PDB entry 9BW1 | electron microscopy, 3.65 A resolution | chains H and N of the 24 polymer chains in the assembly

== Chain H ==
Molecule: Target_val
Sequence (69 nucleotides; each row starts with the number of its first residue; numbers below 1 keep their minus sign (DC-7 is residue -7)):
    -7 CCTTACAAGC AGGATGTCAT CAGTTCGAGT CTGGTACTGC CCAGTAGTGA TCTTATTTCA
    53 TTATGGTGA
Disordered / not traced: -7 to 9

== Chain N ==
Molecule: Integrase
Source organism: Peltigera membranacea
Reference sequence: A0A235IFR8 (A0A235IFR8_9NOSO); numbering as in UniProt (aligned over 1-898)
Amino-acid sequence (898 residues; each row starts with the number of its first residue):
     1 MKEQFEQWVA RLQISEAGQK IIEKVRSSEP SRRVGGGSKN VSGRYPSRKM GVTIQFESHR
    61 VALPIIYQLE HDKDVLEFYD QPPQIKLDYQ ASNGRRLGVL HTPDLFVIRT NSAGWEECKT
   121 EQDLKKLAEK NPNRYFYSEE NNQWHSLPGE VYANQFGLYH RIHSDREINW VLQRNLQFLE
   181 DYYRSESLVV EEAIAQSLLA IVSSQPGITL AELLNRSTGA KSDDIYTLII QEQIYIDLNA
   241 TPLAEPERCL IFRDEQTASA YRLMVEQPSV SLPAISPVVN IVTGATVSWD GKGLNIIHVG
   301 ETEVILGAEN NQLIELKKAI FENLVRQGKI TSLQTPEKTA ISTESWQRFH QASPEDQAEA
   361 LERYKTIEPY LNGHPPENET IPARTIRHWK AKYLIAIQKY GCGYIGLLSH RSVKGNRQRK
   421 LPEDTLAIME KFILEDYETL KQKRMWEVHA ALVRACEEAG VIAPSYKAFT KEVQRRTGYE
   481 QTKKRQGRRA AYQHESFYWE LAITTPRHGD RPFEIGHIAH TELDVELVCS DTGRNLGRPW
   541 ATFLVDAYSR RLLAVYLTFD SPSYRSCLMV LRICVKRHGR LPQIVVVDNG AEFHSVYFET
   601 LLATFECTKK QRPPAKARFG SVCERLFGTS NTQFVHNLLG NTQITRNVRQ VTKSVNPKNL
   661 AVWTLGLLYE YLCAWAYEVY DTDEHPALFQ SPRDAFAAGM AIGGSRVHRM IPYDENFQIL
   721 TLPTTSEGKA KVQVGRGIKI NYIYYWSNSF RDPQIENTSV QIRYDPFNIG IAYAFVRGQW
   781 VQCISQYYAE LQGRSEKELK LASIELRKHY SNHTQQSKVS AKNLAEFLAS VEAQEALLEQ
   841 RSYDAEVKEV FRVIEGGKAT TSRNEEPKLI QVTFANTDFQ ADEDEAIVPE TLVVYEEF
Disordered / not traced: 264-341, 858-898
Differences from the reference sequence: engineered mutation Ala62 (Glu in A0A235IFR8), Ala519 (Asp in A0A235IFR8)

== Interface between chain H and chain N ==
Contacting residue pairs (16; chain H residue first):
  DC51(H) - Lys731(N)  salt bridge to the phosphate
  DA52(H) - Lys731(N)  hydrogen bond to the phosphate
  DA52(H) - Gln733(N)  phosphate contact
  DA52(H) - Lys739(N)  hydrogen bond to the phosphate
  DT53(H) - Lys739(N)  hydrogen bond to the phosphate
  DT53(H) - Tyr742(N)  hydrogen bond to the phosphate
  DT54(H) - Tyr742(N)  hydrogen bond to the phosphate
  DT54(H) - Arg807(N)  salt bridge to the phosphate
  DT54(H) - Val819(N)  phosphate contact
  DA55(H) - Arg807(N)  salt bridge to the phosphate
  DG60(H) - Asn589(N)  phosphate contact
  DG60(H) - Pro614(N)  sugar contact
  DA61(H) - Arg489(N)  salt bridge to the phosphate
  DA61(H) - Asp588(N)  sugar contact
  DA61(H) - Asn589(N)  hydrogen bond to the phosphate
  DA61(H) - Ala615(N)  phosphate contact
Interface residues without a listed pair, chain N (14 interface residues in all): Glu592, Ala730, Asn741

== In short ==
Chain H and chain N form an interface of 7 and 14 residues respectively, with 6 hydrogen bonds and 4 salt
bridges. Among the polar pairs are DA52(H)-Lys731(N), DA52(H)-Lys739(N) and DT53(H)-Lys739(N).
Here chain H is Target_val and chain N is Integrase (Peltigera membranacea). Entry 9BW1 (TnsABCD-DNA
transpososome) was determined by electron microscopy together with 8V32 from the same study.
